PDB entry 8AA2 | electron microscopy, 3.10 A resolution | chains E and A of the 8 polymer chains in the assembly

== Chain E ==
Protein: Glycoside hydrolase family 32
Source organism: Bacteroides thetaiotaomicron VPI-5482
Reference sequence: Q8A6W6 (Q8A6W6_BACTN); residues -19 to 503 here correspond to UniProt positions 1-523 (UniProt number = residue number + 20)
Amino-acid sequence (523 residues; numbered -19 to 503; the number before each row is that of its first residue; numbers below 1 keep their minus sign (Met-19 is residue -19)):
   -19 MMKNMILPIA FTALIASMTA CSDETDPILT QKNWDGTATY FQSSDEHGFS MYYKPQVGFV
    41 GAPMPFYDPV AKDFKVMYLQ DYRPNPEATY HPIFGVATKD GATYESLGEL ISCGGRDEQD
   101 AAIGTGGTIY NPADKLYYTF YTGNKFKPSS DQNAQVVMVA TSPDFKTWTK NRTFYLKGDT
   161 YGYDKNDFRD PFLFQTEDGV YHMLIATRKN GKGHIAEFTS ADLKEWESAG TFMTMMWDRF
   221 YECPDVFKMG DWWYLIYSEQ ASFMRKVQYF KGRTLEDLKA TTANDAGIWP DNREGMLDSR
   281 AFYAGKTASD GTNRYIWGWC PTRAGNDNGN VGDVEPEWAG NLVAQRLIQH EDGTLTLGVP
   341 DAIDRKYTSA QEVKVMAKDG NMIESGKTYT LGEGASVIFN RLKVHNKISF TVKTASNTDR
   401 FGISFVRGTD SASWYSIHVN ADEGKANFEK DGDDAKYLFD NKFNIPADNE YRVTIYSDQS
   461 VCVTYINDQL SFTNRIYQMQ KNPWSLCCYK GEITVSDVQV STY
Unresolved in the structure: -19 to 6
Differences from the reference sequence: conflict Ala42 (Asp62 in Q8A6W6)
Residues lining bound ligands:
  - beta-D-fructofuranose (FRU), molecule 1: Ala42, Leu59, Asp61, Asn65, Tyr70, His71, Ala102, Ile103, Gly104, Thr105, Asn124, Gln135, Asn166, Asp167, Arg169, Asp170, Glu222, Cys223, Gln240, Arg245, Tyr283, Ala284, Glu315, Trp318
  - beta-D-fructofuranose (FRU), molecule 2: Trp217, Asp218, Arg219, Phe243, Met244, Asp265, Glu274, Asn420, Glu423, Lys425, Asn427, Glu429, Tyr437, Asp440
Reported in the primary citation:
  - binding site for beta-D-fructofuranose: Tyr70, Trp217, Phe243, Trp318, Tyr437

== Chain A ==
Protein: SusC homolog
Source organism: Bacteroides thetaiotaomicron VPI-5482
Reference sequence: Q8A6W3 (Q8A6W3_BACTN); residues -24 to 1016 here correspond to UniProt positions 1-1041 (UniProt number = residue number + 25)
Amino-acid sequence (1041 residues; each row starts with the number of its first residue; numbers below 1 keep their minus sign (Met-24 is residue -24)):
   -24 MPGIMKNKKL LCSVCFLFAF MSALWGQNIT VKGNVTSKTD GQPIIGASVV ETTATTNGTI
    36 TDFDGNFTLS VPVNSTLKIT YIGYKPVTVK AAAIVNVLLE EDTQMVDEVV VTGYTTQRKA
    96 DLTGAVSVVK VDEIQKQGEN NPVKALQGRV PGMNITADGN PSGSATVRIR GIGTLNNNDP
   156 LYIIDGVPTK AGMHELNGND IESIQVLKDA ASASIYGSRA ANGVIIITTK QGKKGQIKIN
   216 FDASVSASMY QSKMNVLNTE QYGRAMWQAY VNDGENPNGN ALGYAYNWGY NADGNPVLYG
   276 MTLSKYLDSK NTMPVADTDW FDEITRTGVI QQYNLSVSNG SEKGSSFFSL GYYKNLGVIK
   336 DTDFDRFSAR MNSDYKLIDD ILTIGQHFTL NRTSEVQAPG GIIETALDIP SAIPVYASDG
   396 SWGGPVGGWP DRRNPRAVLE YNKDNRYTYW RMFGDAYVNL TPFKGFNLRS TFGLDYANKQ
   456 ARYFTYPYQE GTQTNNGKSA VEAKQEHWTK WMWNAIATYQ LEVGKHRGDV MIGMELNRED
   516 DSHFSGYKED FSILTPDYMW PDAGSGTAQA YGAGEGYSLV SFFGKMNYSY ADRYLLSLTL
   576 RRDGSSRFGK NHRYATFPSV SLGWRITQEN FMKELTWLDD LKLRASWGQT GNQEISNLAR
   636 YTIYAPNYGT TDSFGGQSYG TAYDITGSNG GGVLPSGFKR NQIGNDNIKW ETTTQTNVGI
   696 DFSLFKQSLY GSLEYYYKKA TDILTEMAGV GVLGEGGSRW INSGAMKNQG FEFNLGYRNK
   756 TAFGLTYDLN GNISTYRNEI LELPETVAAN GKFGGNGVKS VVGHTYGAQV GYIADGIFKS
   816 QDEVDNHATQ EGAAVGRIRY RDIDHNGVID ERDQNWIYDP TPSFSYGLNI YLEYKNFDLT
   876 MFWQGVQGVD IISDVKKKSD FWSASNVGFL NKGTRLLNAW SPTNPNSDIP ALTRSDTNNE
   936 QRVSTYFVEN GSFLKLRNIQ LGYTVPAVIS KKMRMDRLRF YCSAQNLLTI KSKNFTGEDP
   996 ENPNFSYPIP VNITFGLNIG F
Unresolved in the structure: -24 to 92
Bound ions: Mg2+ site 1: Asn664 (shared with 4 residues of chain B); Mg2+ site 2: Asp837, Asp839, Asn841, Val843, Asp848
Residues lining bound ligands:
  - beta-D-fructofuranose (FRU), molecule 1: Ala166, Gly167, His169, Glu170, Gln372, Tyr422, Tyr424, Lys454, Lys479, Glu481, Trp483
  - beta-D-fructofuranose (FRU), molecule 2: Glu379, Thr380, Asp383, Asp406, Arg407, Phe649, Gln652, Asn901, Val902

== Chain E / chain A interface ==
Contacting residue pairs (27):
  Leu9(E) - Arg834(A)
  Thr10(E) - Asn821(A)
  Gln11(E) - Asn821(A)  hydrogen bond
  Lys12(E) - Asp820(A)  hydrogen bond (side chain-backbone)
  Lys12(E) - Asn821(A)
  Trp14(E) - Asp820(A)
  Trp14(E) - Asn821(A)  hydrogen bond
  Phe21(E) - Asp820(A)
  Ser24(E) - Gln816(A)
  Glu26(E) - Gln816(A)
  Glu26(E) - Val830(A)
  His27(E) - Asp248(A)
  Pro35(E) - Tyr265(A)
  Gln36(E) - Val246(A)  hydrogen bond (side chain-backbone)
  Gln36(E) - Gly249(A)
  Gln36(E) - Tyr265(A)
  Gln36(E) - Gly269(A)
  Gln36(E) - Pro271(A)
  Val37(E) - Gly249(A)
  Val37(E) - Glu250(A)
  Val37(E) - Trp263(A)  hydrophobic
  Val37(E) - Tyr265(A)  hydrogen bond (backbone-side chain)
  Gly38(E) - Gly249(A)
  Tyr62(E) - Asn251(A)
  Ser86(E) - Tyr265(A)
  Lys481(E) - Asp817(A)  salt bridge
  Lys481(E) - Asp820(A)  salt bridge
Also at the interface, not in a pair above, chain E (17 interface residues in all): Pro7
Also at the interface, not in a pair above, chain A (19 interface residues in all): Asn247, Asn270, Asp810, Glu818

== Summary ==
The interface between chain E and chain A involves 17 residues on one side and 19 on the other, with 5
hydrogen bonds and 2 salt bridges. Polar pairs include Lys481(E)-Asp817(A), Lys481(E)-Asp820(A) and
Gln11(E)-Asn821(A). Bound to chain E: beta-D-fructofuranose. From the paper: a binding site for
beta-D-fructofuranose at Tyr70(E), Trp217(E) and Phe243(E) among others.
Chain E is Glycoside hydrolase family 32 and chain A is SusC homolog, both from Bacteroides thetaiotaomicron
VPI-5482; the structure, Inactive levan utilisation machinery (utilisome) in the presence of levan
fructo-oligosaccharides DP 15-25, was determined by electron microscopy, deposited together with 8A9Y, 8AA0,
8AA1 and 8AA3.
